Entry 7S5H (X-ray diffraction, 1.27 A resolution); this record covers chains A and B of the 3 polymer chains in the assembly.

# Chain A
Name: Pro-peptide from Proprotein convertase subtilisin/kexin type 9
Organism: Homo sapiens
UniProt: Q8NBP7 (PCSK9_HUMAN); residue numbers follow UniProt; this construct covers 31-152
Amino-acid sequence (122 residues; each row starts with the number of its first residue):
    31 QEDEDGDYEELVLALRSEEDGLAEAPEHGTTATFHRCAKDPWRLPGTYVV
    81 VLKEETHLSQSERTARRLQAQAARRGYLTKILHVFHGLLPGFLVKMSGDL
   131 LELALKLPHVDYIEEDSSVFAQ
Disordered / not traced: 31-60

# Chain B
Name: Proprotein convertase subtilisin/kexin type 9
Organism: Homo sapiens
Notes: EC 3.4.21.-
UniProt: Q8NBP7 (PCSK9_HUMAN); residues 153-452 here = UniProt positions 153-452
Amino-acid sequence (308 residues; numbered 153 to 460; the number before each row is that of its first residue):
   153 SIPWNLERITPPRYRADEYQPPDGGSLVEVYLLDTSIQSDHREIEGRVMV
   203 TDFENVPEEDGTRFHRQASKCDSHGTHLAGVVSGRDAGVAKGASMRSLRV
   253 LNCQGKGTVSGTLIGLEFIRKSQLVQPVGPLVVLLPLAGGYSRVLNAACQ
   303 RLARAGVVLVTAAGNFRDDACLYSPASAPEVITVGATNAQDQPVTLGTLG
   353 TNFGRCVDLFAPGEDIIGASSDCSTCFVSQSGTSQAAAHVAGIAAMMLSA
   403 EPELTLAELRQRLIHFSAKDVINEAWFPEDQRVLTPNLVAALPPSTHGAG
   453 NSHHHHHH
Disordered / not traced: 153-179, 212-213, 278-280, 347-351, 420-460
Sequence notes: expression tag (453-460)
Cystine bridges: Cys-223/Cys-255, Cys-323/Cys-358, Cys-375/Cys-378

# How chain A and chain B interact
Contacting residue pairs (67; chain A residue first):
  Thr-63(A) / Arg-295(B)  hydrogen bond
  His-65(A) / Arg-295(B)  hydrogen bond
  Cys-67(A) / Gly-292(B)
  Lys-69(A) / Asp-320(B)  salt bridge
  Lys-69(A) / Tyr-325(B)
  Trp-72(A) / Gly-291(B)
  Trp-72(A) / Gly-292(B)
  Trp-72(A) / Phe-318(B)  hydrophobic
  Trp-72(A) / Tyr-325(B)  hydrophobic
  Leu-74(A) / Thr-260(B)
  Val-79(A) / Leu-265(B)  hydrophobic
  Val-81(A) / Val-296(B)  hydrophobic
  His-113(A) / Ile-266(B)
  His-113(A) / Glu-269(B)  salt bridge
  Phe-115(A) / Leu-265(B)  hydrophobic
  Phe-115(A) / Ile-266(B)  hydrophobic
  Phe-115(A) / Glu-269(B)
  His-116(A) / Glu-269(B)  hydrogen bond (backbone-side chain)
  His-116(A) / Lys-273(B)
  Gly-117(A) / Arg-272(B)
  Leu-118(A) / Leu-268(B)
  Leu-118(A) / Glu-269(B)
  Leu-118(A) / Arg-272(B)
  Leu-118(A) / Ala-300(B)  hydrophobic
  Leu-118(A) / Arg-303(B)
  Leu-118(A) / Leu-304(B)  hydrophobic
  Leu-119(A) / Val-296(B)  hydrophobic
  Leu-123(A) / Ser-262(B)
  Tyr-142(A) / Arg-295(B)
  Tyr-142(A) / Val-296(B)
  Tyr-142(A) / Ala-299(B)
  Glu-144(A) / Ser-294(B)  hydrogen bond
  Glu-144(A) / Arg-295(B)  hydrogen bond (side chain-backbone)
  Glu-144(A) / Val-296(B)  hydrogen bond (side chain-backbone)
  Asp-146(A) / Thr-260(B)
  Asp-146(A) / Val-261(B)  hydrogen bond (side chain-backbone)
  Asp-146(A) / Ser-262(B)  hydrogen bond
  Ser-147(A) / Thr-260(B)
  Ser-147(A) / Val-261(B)  hydrogen bond (backbone-backbone)
  Ser-148(A) / Gly-259(B)
  Ser-148(A) / Gly-291(B)
  Val-149(A) / Gly-257(B)
  Val-149(A) / Lys-258(B)
  Val-149(A) / Gly-259(B)  hydrogen bond (backbone-backbone)
  Val-149(A) / Thr-260(B)
  Val-149(A) / Val-261(B)  hydrophobic
  Val-149(A) / Thr-264(B)
  Val-149(A) / Ala-290(B)
  Phe-150(A) / Gly-257(B)
  Phe-150(A) / Lys-258(B)
  Phe-150(A) / Leu-289(B)
  Phe-150(A) / Ala-290(B)  hydrogen bond (backbone-backbone)
  Ala-151(A) / His-226(B)
  Ala-151(A) / Leu-253(B)  hydrophobic
  Ala-151(A) / Gly-257(B)  hydrogen bond (backbone-backbone)
  Ala-151(A) / Pro-288(B)
  Gln-152(A) / His-226(B)  hydrogen bond (backbone-side chain)
  Gln-152(A) / Pro-288(B)  hydrogen bond (backbone-backbone)
  Gln-152(A) / Leu-289(B)
  Gln-152(A) / Ala-290(B)
  Gln-152(A) / Ala-314(B)
  Gln-152(A) / Gly-316(B)
  Gln-152(A) / Asn-317(B)  hydrogen bond (side chain-backbone)
  Gln-152(A) / Phe-318(B)
  Gln-152(A) / Gly-384(B)
  Gln-152(A) / Thr-385(B)  hydrogen bond (backbone-backbone)
  Gln-152(A) / Ser-386(B)  hydrogen bond (backbone-backbone)
Interface residues without a listed pair, chain A (26 interface residues in all): Val-114, Asp-141
Interface residues without a listed pair, chain B (39 interface residues in all): Leu-276, Leu-324, Gln-387

# In short
26 residues of chain A face 39 of chain B across their interface, with 17 hydrogen bonds and 2 salt bridges.
Polar pairs include Lys-69(A)/Asp-320(B), His-113(A)/Glu-269(B) and Thr-63(A)/Arg-295(B).
Here chain A is Pro-peptide from Proprotein convertase subtilisin/kexin type 9 and chain B is Proprotein
convertase subtilisin/kexin type 9, both from Homo sapiens. Entry 7S5H (PCSK9(deltaCRD) in complex with cyclic
peptide 35) was determined by X-ray diffraction (same publication as 7S5G).
